Entry 1CF7 (X-ray diffraction, 2.60 A resolution); this record covers chains D and A of the 4 polymer chains in the assembly.

[Chain D]
Molecule: 16-nt DNA strand
Notes: fragment: adenovirus type 5 e2 promoter e2f-binding site
Sequence (16 nucleotides; row label = number of the first residue in the row):
   600 TAAAACCGCG CGAAAA
Unresolved in the structure: 600

[Chain A]
Protein: Protein (transcription factor E2F-4)
Source organism: Homo sapiens
Notes: fragment: dna-binding domain
Reference sequence: Q16254 (E2F4_HUMAN); residues 11-86 here = UniProt positions 11-86
Amino-acid sequence (76 residues; numbered 11 to 86; the number before each row is that of its first residue):
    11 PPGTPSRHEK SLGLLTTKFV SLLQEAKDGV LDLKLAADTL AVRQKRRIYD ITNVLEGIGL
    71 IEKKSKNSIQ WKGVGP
Unresolved in the structure: 11-15, 83-86
Swiss-Prot annotation at these positions:
  - DNA-binding region: Ser-16 to Gly-85
  - region: Leu-43 to Leu-65 (Leucine-zipper)
  - motif: Asp-48 to Gly-85 (DEF box)
From the paper describing this entry:
  - binding site for the 16-nt DNA strand: Arg-17
  - contacts within the chain: Phe-29/Ile-61
  - specificity-determining residues: Arg-17 (by similarity / conservation)

[Interface between chain D and chain A]
Pairs across the interface - 17 pairs, chain D then chain A:
  DA604(D) / Lys-44(A)  salt bridge to the phosphate
  DA604(D) / Tyr-59(A)  sugar contact
  DA604(D) / Asn-77(A)  hydrogen bond to the phosphate
  DC605(D) / Leu-43(A)  phosphate contact
  DC605(D) / Lys-55(A)  salt bridge to the phosphate
  DC605(D) / Tyr-59(A)  hydrogen bond to the phosphate
  DC605(D) / Lys-76(A)  phosphate contact
  DC605(D) / Asn-77(A)  hydrogen bond to the phosphate
  DC606(D) / Arg-56(A)  sugar contact
  DC606(D) / Tyr-59(A)  phosphate contact
  DC606(D) / Asn-63(A)  phosphate contact
  DC606(D) / Lys-73(A)  phosphate contact
  DG607(D) / Arg-56(A)  hydrogen bond to the base
  DC608(D) / Arg-56(A)  base contact
  DA613(D) / Arg-17(A)  phosphate contact
  DA614(D) / Ser-16(A)  hydrogen bond to the phosphate
  DA614(D) / Arg-17(A)  phosphate contact
Other interface residues (no listed pair), chain D (9 interface residues in all): DG611, DA612
Other interface residues (no listed pair), chain A (13 interface residues in all): Thr-62, Ser-78

[Overview]
9 residues of chain D and 13 residues of chain A are in contact; the contacts include 5 hydrogen bonds and 2
salt bridges. Polar pairs include DG607(D)/Arg-56(A), DA604(D)/Asn-77(A) and DC605(D)/Tyr-59(A). UniProt lists
a DNA-binding region on chain A. From the paper: a binding site for the 16-nt DNA strand at Arg-17(A); the
specificity determinant Arg-17(A).
Chain D is a 16-nt DNA strand and chain A is Protein (transcription factor E2F-4) (Homo sapiens); the
structure, Structural basis of DNA recognition by the heterodimeric cell cycle transcription factor E2F-dp,
was determined by X-ray diffraction.
